PDB entry 9E96 | electron microscopy, 4.05 A resolution (low resolution: residue-level contacts below are approximate; hydrogen-bond / salt-bridge calls are withheld) | chains G and I of the 16 polymer chains in the assembly

== Chain G ==
Protein: Structural polyprotein
Organism: Western equine encephalitis virus
UniProt: Q1W679 (Q1W679_WEEV); residues 11-418 here correspond to UniProt positions 330-737 (UniProt number = residue number + 319)
Chain sequence (408 residues; row label = number of the first residue in the row):
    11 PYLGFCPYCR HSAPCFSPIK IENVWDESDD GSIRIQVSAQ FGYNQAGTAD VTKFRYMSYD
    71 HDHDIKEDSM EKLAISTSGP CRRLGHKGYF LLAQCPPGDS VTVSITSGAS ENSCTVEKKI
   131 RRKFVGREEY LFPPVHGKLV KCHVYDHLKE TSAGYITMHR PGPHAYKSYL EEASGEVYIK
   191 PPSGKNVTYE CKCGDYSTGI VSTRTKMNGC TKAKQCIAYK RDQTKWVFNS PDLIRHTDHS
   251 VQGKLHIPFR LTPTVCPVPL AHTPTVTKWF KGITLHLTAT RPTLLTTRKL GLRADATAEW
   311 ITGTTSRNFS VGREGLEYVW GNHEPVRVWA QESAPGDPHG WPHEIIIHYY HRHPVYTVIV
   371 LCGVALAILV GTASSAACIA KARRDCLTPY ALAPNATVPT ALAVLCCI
Cystine bridges: C16-C124, C91-C105, C152-C266, C201-C226, C203-C220

== Chain I ==
Protein: Capsid protein
Organism: Western equine encephalitis virus
Notes: EC 3.4.21.90
UniProt: P13897 (POLS_WEEV); residues 107-259 here = UniProt positions 107-259
Chain sequence (153 residues; numbered 107 to 259; the number before each row is that of its first residue):
   107 ESDKTFPIML NGQVNGYACV VGGRLMKPLH VEGKIDNEQL AAVKLKKASM YDLEYGDVPQ
   167 NMKSDTLQYT SDKPPGFYNW HHGAVQYENG RFTVPRGVGG KGDSGRPILD NRGRVVAIVL
   227 GGANEGTRTA LSVVTWNQKG VTIKDTPEGS EPW

== How chain G and chain I interact ==
Contacting residue pairs (14):
  T398(G) - A154(I)
  T398(G) - Y161(I)
  P399(G) - Y157(I)
  Y400(G) - V247(I)
  A401(G) - R130(I)
  L402(G) - M132(I)
  L402(G) - Y161(I)
  L402(G) - W242(I)
  L402(G) - T248(I)
  A403(G) - W242(I)
  A403(G) - G246(I)
  A403(G) - T248(I)
  P404(G) - Y175(I)
  P404(G) - W242(I)
Also at the interface, not in a pair above, chain G (8 interface residues in all): D395
Also at the interface, not in a pair above, chain I (12 interface residues in all): M156, L159

== Summary ==
8 residues of chain G face 12 of chain I across their interface.
Here chain G is Structural polyprotein and chain I is Capsid protein, both from Western equine encephalitis
virus. Entry 9E96 (WEEV CBA87 VLP in complex with human PCDH10-EC1) was determined by electron microscopy
(same publication as 9EAU).
